8PU0 - chains C and X of the 5 polymer chains in the assembly; structure by electron microscopy, 4.25 A resolution (low resolution: residue-level contacts below are approximate; hydrogen-bond / salt-bridge calls are withheld).

# Chain C
Name: Elongator complex protein 3
From: Homo sapiens
Notes: EC 2.3.1.-
UniProt: Q9H9T3 (ELP3_HUMAN); residues 1-547 here = UniProt positions 1-547
Chain sequence (581 residues; numbered 1 to 581; the number before each row is that of its first residue):
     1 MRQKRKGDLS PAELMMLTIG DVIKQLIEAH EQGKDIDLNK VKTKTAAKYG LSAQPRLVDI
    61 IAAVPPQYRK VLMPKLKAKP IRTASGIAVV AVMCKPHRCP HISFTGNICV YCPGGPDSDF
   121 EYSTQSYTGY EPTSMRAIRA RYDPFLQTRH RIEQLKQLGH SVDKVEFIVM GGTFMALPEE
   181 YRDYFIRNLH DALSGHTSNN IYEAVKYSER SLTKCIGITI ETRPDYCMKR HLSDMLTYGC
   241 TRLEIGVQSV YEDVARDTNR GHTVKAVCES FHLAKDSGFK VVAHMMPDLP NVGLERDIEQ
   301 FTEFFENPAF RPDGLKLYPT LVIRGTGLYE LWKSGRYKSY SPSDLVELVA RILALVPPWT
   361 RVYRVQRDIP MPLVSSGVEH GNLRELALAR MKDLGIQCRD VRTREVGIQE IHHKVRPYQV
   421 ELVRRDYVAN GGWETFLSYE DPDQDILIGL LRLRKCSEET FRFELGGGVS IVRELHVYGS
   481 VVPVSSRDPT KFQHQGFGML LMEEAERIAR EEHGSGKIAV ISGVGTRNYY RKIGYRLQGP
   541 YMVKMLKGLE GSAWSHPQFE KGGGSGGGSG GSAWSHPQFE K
Unresolved in the structure: 1-9, 548-581
Sequence notes: expression tag (548-581)
Ion coordination: 4Fe-4S cluster Fe: Cys99, Cys109, Cys112 (together with methionine)
Ligand contacts:
  - 5'-deoxyadenosine (5AD): Tyr111, Pro113, Ser126, Gly246, Gln248, Arg260, His284, Met286, Tyr318, Pro319, Leu321, Ile323, Arg367
  - desulfo-coenzyme A (DCA): Ile87, Lys164, Lys214, Ile216, His476, Val477, Val484, Arg487, Gln493, His494, Gln495, Gly496, Phe497, Gly498, Met499, Ser522, Gly523, Thr526, Asn528, Tyr529, Tyr530, Lys532
  - methionine (MET): Ser126, Gly172, Glu221, Thr222, Arg223, Ile245, Arg260
  - 4Fe-4S cluster (SF4): Cys99, His101, Ile108, Cys109, Cys112, Gln125, Ser126, Gly172, Arg223, Arg260
UniProt features mapped onto this chain:
  - binding site ([4Fe-4S] cluster): Cys99, Cys109, Cys112
  - binding site (acetyl-CoA): Lys164, Glu474 to Val477, Phe497 to Met499, Tyr530
  - modified residue: Ser161 (Phosphoserine), Tyr202 (Phosphotyrosine), Lys229 (N6-methyllysine), Tyr251 (Phosphotyrosine)
  - mutagenesis: Tyr202 (Y202E/F: Substantial reduction in tyrosine phosphorylation), Tyr207 (Y207F: No effect on tyrosine phosphorylation), Tyr251 (Y251F: Small reduction in tyrosine phosphorylation), Tyr318 (Y318F: No effect on tyrosine phosphorylation), Tyr329 (Y329F: No effect on tyrosine phosphorylation), Tyr427 (Y427F: No effect on tyrosine phosphorylation)
What the authors report for this chain:
  - binding site for desulfo-coenzyme A: Val477 to Phe497
  - 4Fe-4S cluster coordination: Cys99, Cys109, Cys112
  - mutagenesis - K164A, K280A, Y363A, E474A, H476A: unchanged binding to tRNA Gln (chain X)
  - mutagenesis - R361A, R364A, Y529A/Y530A (94.7 +/- 5.2 nM): decreased binding to tRNA Gln (chain X)
  - catalytic residues: Lys280, Lys316, Tyr318, Tyr363, Glu474, Tyr478, Tyr529, Tyr530 (proposed by the authors, not directly observed)
  - post-translational modification sites: Lys280, Lys316, Tyr318 (proposed by the authors, not directly observed)
  - disease-associated variants - R242K, R402T: unchanged binding to tRNA Gln (chain X)
  - disease-associated variants - I298S, D443N, R454K, R473K: decreased stability

# Chain X
Molecule: tRNA Gln
Sequence (75 nucleotides; row label = number of the first residue in the row):
     1 GGCCCCAUGG UGUAAUGGUU AGCACUCUGG ACUUUGAAUC CAGCGAUCCG AGUUCAAAUC
    61 UCGGUGGGAC CUCCA
Unresolved in the structure: 72-75

# Interface between chain C and chain X
Pairs across the interface (53):
  Lys42(C) - C27(X)
  Thr43(C) - G10(X)
  Ala46(C) - G10(X)
  Ala47(C) - G10(X)
  Leu51(C) - G10(X)
  Leu51(C) - U11(X)
  Ser52(C) - G10(X)
  Ser52(C) - U11(X)
  Ala53(C) - U26(X)
  Gln54(C) - G10(X)
  Gln54(C) - U26(X)
  Gln54(C) - C27(X)
  Leu57(C) - U28(X)
  Lys79(C) - G29(X)
  Lys79(C) - G30(X)
  Lys79(C) - G36(X)
  Pro80(C) - G30(X)
  Ile81(C) - G30(X)
  Ile81(C) - A31(X)
  Arg82(C) - C32(X)
  Arg82(C) - U35(X)
  Arg82(C) - G36(X)
  Tyr127(C) - U34(X)
  Glu131(C) - U34(X)
  Pro132(C) - U35(X)
  Thr133(C) - U34(X)
  Arg136(C) - U34(X)
  Arg136(C) - U35(X)
  Arg151(C) - U35(X)
  Arg151(C) - G36(X)
  Gln154(C) - G36(X)
  Gln154(C) - A37(X)
  Gln157(C) - G36(X)
  Arg361(C) - U33(X)
  Arg364(C) - C32(X)
  Arg364(C) - U33(X)
  Arg364(C) - U34(X)
  Val365(C) - C32(X)
  Arg367(C) - U34(X)
  Asp368(C) - U34(X)
  Glu379(C) - C40(X)
  Gly381(C) - A31(X)
  Asn382(C) - G30(X)
  Asn382(C) - A31(X)
  Asn382(C) - C40(X)
  Asn382(C) - C41(X)
  Arg384(C) - A31(X)
  Arg384(C) - C32(X)
  Glu385(C) - G30(X)
  Glu385(C) - A31(X)
  Ile411(C) - G30(X)
  His412(C) - G30(X)
  Tyr478(C) - U33(X)
Also at the interface, not in a pair above, chain C (45 interface residues in all): Pro55, Arg56, Ala78, Ser85, Val89, Ala91, Leu158, Arg242, Lys316, Tyr363, Leu383
Also at the interface, not in a pair above, chain X (17 interface residues in all): U39

# Summary
45 residues of chain C and 17 residues of chain X are in contact. Bound to chain C: desulfo-coenzyme A, 4Fe-4S
cluster, 5'-deoxyadenosine and methionine. The paper reports catalytic residues Lys280(C), Lys316(C) and
Tyr318(C) among others; I298S, D443N and R454K of chain C, among others, reduce stability; 14 substitutions
were tested in all.
Here chain C is Elongator complex protein 3 (Homo sapiens) and chain X is tRNA Gln. Entry 8PU0 (Cryo-EM
structure of human Elp123 in complex with tRNA, desulpho-CoA, 5'-deoxyadenosine and methionine) was determined
by electron microscopy together with 8PTX, 8PTY and 8PTZ from the same study.
